Entry 5DKJ (X-ray diffraction, 2.80 A resolution); this record covers chains H and I of the 28 polymer chains in the assembly.

[Chain H]
Protein: Proteasome subunit beta type-2
Source organism: Saccharomyces cerevisiae (strain ATCC 204508 / S288c)
Notes: EC 3.4.25.1
Reference sequence: P25043 (PSB2_YEAST); residues 1-232 here correspond to UniProt positions 30-261 (UniProt number = residue number + 29)
Sequence (232 residues; numbered 1 to 232; the number before each row is that of its first residue):
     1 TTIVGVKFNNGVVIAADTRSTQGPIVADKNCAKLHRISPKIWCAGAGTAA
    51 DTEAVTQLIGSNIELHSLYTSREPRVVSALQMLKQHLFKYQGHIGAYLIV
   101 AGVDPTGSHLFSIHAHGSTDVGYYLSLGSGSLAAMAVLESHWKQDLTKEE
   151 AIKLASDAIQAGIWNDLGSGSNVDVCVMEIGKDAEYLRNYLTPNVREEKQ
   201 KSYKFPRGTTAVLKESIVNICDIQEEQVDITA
Unresolved in the structure: 227-232
Residues lining bound ligands:
  - octreotide-PI (5BY; {2-[2-(2-{4-[(1E)-4-{[(2S)-1-{[(1R)-1-(dihydroxyboranyl)-3-methylbutyl]amino}-1-oxo-3-phenylpropan-2-yl]amino}-4-oxobut-1-en-1-yl]-1H-1,2,3-triazol-1-yl}ethoxy)ethoxy]ethoxy}acetic acid), molecule 1: Thr-1, Arg-19, Ser-20, Thr-21, Gln-22, Cys-31, Lys-33, Gly-45, Ala-46, Gly-47, Thr-48, Ala-49, Thr-52, Gly-168
  - octreotide-PI (5BY), molecule 2: Tyr-97, His-114, Ser-118
UniProt features mapped onto this chain:
  - active site: Thr-1 (Nucleophile)

[Chain I]
Protein: Proteasome subunit beta type-3
Source organism: Saccharomyces cerevisiae (strain ATCC 204508 / S288c)
Notes: EC 3.4.25.1
Reference sequence: P25451 (PSB3_YEAST); residues 0-204 here correspond to UniProt positions 1-205 (UniProt number = residue number + 1)
Sequence (205 residues; numbered 0 to 204; the number before each row is that of its first residue; numbering starts at 0):
     0 MSDPSSINGGIVVAMTGKDCVAIACDLRLGSQSLGVSNKFEKIFHYGHVF
    50 LGITGLATDVTTLNEMFRYKTNLYKLKEERAIEPETFTQLVSSSLYERRF
   100 GPYFVGPVVAGINSKSGKPFIAGFDLIGCIDEAKDFIVSGTASDQLFGMC
   150 ESLYEPNLEPEDLFETISQALLNAADRDALSGWGAVVYIIKKDEVVKRYL
   200 KMRQD
Unresolved in the structure: 0
Metal / ion sites: Mg2+ site 1: Ala-174, Asp-177, Ser-180; Mg2+ site 2: Asp-204 (shared with 3 residues of chain Y)
UniProt features mapped onto this chain:
  - modified residue: Ser-30 (Phosphoserine)
  - cross-link: Lys-69 (Glycyl lysine isopeptide (Lys-Gly) (interchain with G-Cter in ubiquitin))

[Chain H / chain I interface]
Contacting residue pairs - 60 pairs, chain H then chain I:
  Ile-25(H) with Asp-143(I); Phe-146(I), hydrophobic
  Val-26(H) with Phe-146(I)
  Ala-27(H) with Asp-130(I)
  Asp-28(H) with Asp-130(I)
  Lys-29(H) with Glu-150(I), salt bridge
  Ala-49(H) with Cys-128(I), hydrophobic
  Ala-50(H) with Tyr-95(I); Ile-126(I), hydrophobic; Cys-128(I)
  Asp-51(H) with Tyr-95(I), hydrogen bond; Arg-98(I), salt bridge
  Ala-54(H) with Tyr-95(I), hydrophobic
  Tyr-90(H) with Phe-99(I), hydrophobic
  His-93(H) with Arg-98(I), hydrogen bond (backbone-side chain); Phe-99(I)
  Ile-94(H) with Phe-99(I), hydrophobic
  Arg-196(H) with Glu-150(I), salt bridge
  Lys-199(H) with Glu-150(I); Ser-151(I); Tyr-153(I), hydrogen bond (side chain-backbone)
  Ser-202(H) with Glu-154(I), hydrogen bond
  Tyr-203(H) with Ser-151(I); Leu-152(I), hydrophobic
  Lys-204(H) with Glu-154(I); Asp-161(I), salt bridge
  Phe-205(H) with Leu-152(I), hydrophobic; Glu-164(I); Gln-168(I)
  Arg-207(H) with Glu-160(I), salt bridge; Asp-161(I), salt bridge
  Gly-208(H) with Glu-164(I), hydrogen bond (backbone-side chain)
  Thr-209(H) with Glu-164(I)
  Thr-210(H) with Glu-164(I), hydrogen bond; Ser-167(I); Gln-168(I), hydrogen bond; Leu-199(I)
  Ala-211(H) with Leu-199(I); Lys-200(I), hydrogen bond (backbone-backbone)
  Val-212(H) with Phe-163(I), hydrophobic; Tyr-198(I)
  Leu-213(H) with Tyr-198(I), hydrogen bond (backbone-backbone); Leu-199(I); Lys-200(I)
  Lys-214(H) with Lys-196(I); Arg-197(I); Tyr-198(I), hydrogen bond (backbone-backbone)
  Glu-215(H) with Lys-196(I); Arg-197(I), salt bridge
  Ser-216(H) with Val-194(I); Val-195(I); Lys-196(I), hydrogen bond (backbone-backbone)
  Ile-217(H) with Val-194(I)
  Val-218(H) with His-44(I); Val-194(I), hydrogen bond (backbone-backbone); Lys-196(I)
  Asn-219(H) with His-44(I)
  Ile-220(H) with Gly-46(I); Val-194(I), hydrophobic
  Asp-222(H) with Lys-74(I), salt bridge
Interface residues without a listed pair, chain H (36 interface residues in all): Gln-22, Thr-48, Pro-206
Interface residues without a listed pair, chain I (37 interface residues in all): His-47, Phe-49, Asp-124, Leu-157, Glu-158, Thr-165, Leu-171, Tyr-187

[Summary]
The interface between chain H and chain I involves 36 residues on one side and 37 on the other, with 12
hydrogen bonds and 8 salt bridges. Among the polar pairs are Lys-29(H)/Glu-150(I), Asp-51(H)/Arg-98(I) and
Arg-196(H)/Glu-150(I). Chain H binds octreotide-PI.
Chain H is Proteasome subunit beta type-2 and chain I is Proteasome subunit beta type-3, both from
Saccharomyces cerevisiae (strain ATCC 204508 / S288c); the structure, Yeast 20S proteasome in complex with
octreotide-PI, was determined by X-ray diffraction, deposited together with 5DKI.
